PDB entry 8VFP | X-ray diffraction, 2.70 A resolution | chain A

Chain A:
Name: Cytochrome P450
Organism: Rhodopseudomonas palustris HaA2
UniProtKB: Q2IU02 (Q2IU02_RHOP2); residues 0-409 here correspond to UniProt positions 1-410 (UniProt number = residue number + 1)
Sequence (410 residues; numbered 0 to 409; the number before each row is that of its first residue; numbering starts at 0):
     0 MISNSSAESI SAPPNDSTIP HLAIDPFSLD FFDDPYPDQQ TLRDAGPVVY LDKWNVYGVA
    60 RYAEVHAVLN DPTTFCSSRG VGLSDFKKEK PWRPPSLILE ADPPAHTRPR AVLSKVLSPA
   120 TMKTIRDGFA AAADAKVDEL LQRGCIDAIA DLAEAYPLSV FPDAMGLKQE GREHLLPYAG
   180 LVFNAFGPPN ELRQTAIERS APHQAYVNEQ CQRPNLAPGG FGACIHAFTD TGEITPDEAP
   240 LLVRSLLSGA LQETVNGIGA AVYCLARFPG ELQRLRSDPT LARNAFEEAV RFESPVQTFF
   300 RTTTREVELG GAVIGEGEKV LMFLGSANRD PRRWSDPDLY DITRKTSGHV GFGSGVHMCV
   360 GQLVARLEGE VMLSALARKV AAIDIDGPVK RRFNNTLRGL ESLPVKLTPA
Disordered / not traced: 0-16
Construct notes: engineered mutation Gly248 (Ala249 in Q2IU02), Ala249 (Gly250 in Q2IU02), Gln251 (Asp252 in Q2IU02), Glu252 (Thr253 in Q2IU02)
Ion coordination: heme Fe near Cys358 (its only coordinating residue here)
Small-molecule neighbours:
  - 4-methylbenzoic acid (4MA): Arg92, Ser95, Ile97, Leu98, Val181, Phe182, Phe185, Arg243, Ser244, Ser247, Gly248, Glu252, Phe298
  - heme (HEM): Leu68, Val80, Ile97, Leu98, His105, Arg109, Leu112, Leu116, Phe160, Ser244, Leu245, Gly248, Ala249, Glu252, Thr253, Phe285, Val289, Pro294, Val295, Phe298, Arg300, Leu323, Gly350, Phe351, Gly352, Val355, His356, Cys358, Val359, Gly360, Val363, Ala364

In short:
Chain A binds 4-methylbenzoic acid and heme.
Chain A is Cytochrome P450 (Rhodopseudomonas palustris HaA2); the structure, The crystal structure of GALQE
CYP199A4 bound to 4-methylbenzoic acid, was determined by X-ray diffraction, deposited together with 8VF0,
8VF3 and 8VFR.
